2A9M - chain A; structure by X-ray diffraction, 2.10 A resolution.

# Chain A
Molecule: fluorescein-scfv
Source organism: Homo sapiens
Notes: antibody fragment or engineered binder
Chain sequence (264 residues; numbered 1 to 247 plus 18 insertion-coded residues; 1 number in that range is skipped by the numbering (no residue carries it; nothing is unmodelled there); the number before each row is that of its first residue; a row labelled like 126A-126R holds insertion residues (126A, then the next letters in order)):
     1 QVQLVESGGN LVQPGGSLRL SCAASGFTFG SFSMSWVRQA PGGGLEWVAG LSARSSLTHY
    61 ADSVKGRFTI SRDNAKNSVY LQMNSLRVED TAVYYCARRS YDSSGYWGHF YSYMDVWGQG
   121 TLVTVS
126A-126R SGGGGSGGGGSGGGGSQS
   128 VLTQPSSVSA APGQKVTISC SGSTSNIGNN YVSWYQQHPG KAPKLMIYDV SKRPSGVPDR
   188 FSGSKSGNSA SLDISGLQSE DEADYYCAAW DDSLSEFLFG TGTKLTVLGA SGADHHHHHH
Unresolved in the structure: 126A-126R, 235-247
Cystine bridges: Cys22-Cys96, Cys147-Cys214

# Summary
Chain A is fluorescein-scfv (Homo sapiens); the structure, Structural Analysis of a Tight-binding
Fluorescein-scFv; apo form, was determined by X-ray diffraction (same publication as 2A9N).
